PDB entry 7O0H | X-ray diffraction, 3.09 A resolution | chains B and F of the 4 polymer chains in the assembly

Chain B:
Molecule: Pr125Pol
Source organism: White-tufted-ear marmoset simian foamy virus
Notes: EC 2.7.7.49, 2.7.7.7, 3.1.26.4
UniProt: D5JWV1 (D5JWV1_9RETR); residue numbers follow UniProt; this construct covers 1-589
Chain sequence (589 residues; each row starts with the number of its first residue):
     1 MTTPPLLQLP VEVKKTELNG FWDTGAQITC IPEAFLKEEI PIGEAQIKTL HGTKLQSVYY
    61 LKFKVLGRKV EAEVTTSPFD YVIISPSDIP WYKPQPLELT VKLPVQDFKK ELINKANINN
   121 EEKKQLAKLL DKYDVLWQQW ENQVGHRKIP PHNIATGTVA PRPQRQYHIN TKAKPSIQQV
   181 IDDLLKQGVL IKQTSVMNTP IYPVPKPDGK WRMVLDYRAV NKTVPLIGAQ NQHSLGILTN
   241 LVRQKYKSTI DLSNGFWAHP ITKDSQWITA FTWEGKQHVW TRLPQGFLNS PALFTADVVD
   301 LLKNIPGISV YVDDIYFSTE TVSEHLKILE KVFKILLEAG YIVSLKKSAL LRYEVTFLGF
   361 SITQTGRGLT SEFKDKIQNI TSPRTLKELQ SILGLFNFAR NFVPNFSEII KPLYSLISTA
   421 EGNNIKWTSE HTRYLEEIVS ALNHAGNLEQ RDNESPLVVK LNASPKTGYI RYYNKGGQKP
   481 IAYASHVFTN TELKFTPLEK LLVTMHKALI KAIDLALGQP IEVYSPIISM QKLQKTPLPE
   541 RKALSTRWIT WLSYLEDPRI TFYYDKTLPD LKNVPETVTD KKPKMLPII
Disordered / not traced: 1-2, 38-60, 72, 228-242, 366-377, 476-477, 579-589
Sequence notes: conflict Leu586 (Unk in D5JWV1)
From the paper describing this entry:
  - binding site for the 13-nt DNA strand (chain F): Arg162

Chain F:
Molecule: 13-nt DNA strand
Sequence (13 nucleotides; row label = number of the first residue in the row):
     1 GTGTCGCACT CTG

Chain B / chain F interface:
Residue-residue contacts - 7 pairs, chain B then chain F:
  Arg162(B) with DC5(F), salt bridge to the phosphate; DG6(F), salt bridge to the phosphate
  Pro537(B) with DG3(F), phosphate contact; DT4(F), phosphate contact
  Leu538(B) with DT4(F), hydrogen bond to the phosphate; DC5(F), phosphate contact
  Pro539(B) with DT4(F), phosphate contact
Other interface residues (no listed pair), chain B (5 interface residues in all): Lys535

In short:
5 residues of chain B and 4 residues of chain F are in contact; the contacts include 1 hydrogen bond and 2
salt bridges. Polar pairs include Leu538(B)-DT4(F), Arg162(B)-DC5(F) and Arg162(B)-DG6(F). From the paper: a
binding site for the 13-nt DNA strand (chain F) at Arg162(B).
Here chain B is Pr125Pol (White-tufted-ear marmoset simian foamy virus) and chain F is a 13-nt DNA strand.
Entry 7O0H (Structure of the foamy viral protease-reverse transcriptase dRH in complex with ds DNA) was
determined by X-ray diffraction, deposited together with 7O0G and 7O24.
